Entry 9CI8 (electron microscopy, 3.01 A resolution); this record covers chains d and e of the 12 polymer chains in the assembly.

[Chain d]
Name: T-cell surface glycoprotein CD3 delta chain
From: Homo sapiens
UniProtKB: P04234 (CD3D_HUMAN); residue numbers follow UniProt; this construct covers 22-126
Sequence (105 residues; numbered 22 to 126; the number before each row is that of its first residue):
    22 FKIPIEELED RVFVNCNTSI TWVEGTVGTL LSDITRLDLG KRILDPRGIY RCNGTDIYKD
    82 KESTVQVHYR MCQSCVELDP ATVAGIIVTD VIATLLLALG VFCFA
Unresolved in the structure: 49-55, 75-84
Disulfide bonds: C37-C73, C93-C96
UniProt features mapped onto this chain:
  - glycosylation (N-linked (GlcNAc...) asparagine): N38, N74

[Chain e]
Name: T-cell surface glycoprotein CD3 epsilon chain
From: Homo sapiens
UniProtKB: P07766 (CD3E_HUMAN); residue numbers follow UniProt; this construct covers 33-156
Sequence (124 residues; each row starts with the number of its first residue):
    33 QTPYKVSISG TTVILTCPQY PGSEILWQHN DKNIGGDEDD KNIGSDEDHL SLKEFSELEQ
    93 SGYYVCYPRG SKPEDANFYL YLRARVCENC MEMDVMSVAT IVIVDICITG GLLLLVYYWS
   153 KNRK
Unresolved in the structure: 155-156
Disulfide bonds: C49-C98, C119-C122

[Interface between chain d and chain e]
Residue-residue contacts (60; chain d residue first):
  F22(d) - Y111(e)
  K23(d) - D63(e)  salt bridge
  K23(d) - Y95(e)
  K23(d) - Y111(e)
  I24(d) - Y95(e)  hydrogen bond (backbone-side chain)
  P25(d) - Y95(e)
  I26(d) - Y95(e)
  I26(d) - Y113(e)  hydrophobic
  E45(d) - P35(e)
  I70(d) - P35(e)  hydrophobic
  R72(d) - N109(e)
  T85(d) - N109(e)  hydrogen bond (backbone-backbone)
  T85(d) - F110(e)
  T85(d) - Y111(e)  hydrogen bond (backbone-backbone)
  V86(d) - Y111(e)
  Q87(d) - P35(e)
  Q87(d) - Y36(e)
  Q87(d) - Y111(e)  hydrogen bond (backbone-backbone)
  Q87(d) - L112(e)
  Q87(d) - Y113(e)  hydrogen bond (backbone-backbone)
  V88(d) - Y113(e)  hydrophobic
  H89(d) - V38(e)
  H89(d) - L112(e)
  H89(d) - Y113(e)  hydrogen bond (backbone-backbone)
  H89(d) - L114(e)
  H89(d) - R115(e)
  Y90(d) - Y113(e)
  Y90(d) - R115(e)
  R91(d) - I40(e)
  R91(d) - R115(e)  hydrogen bond (backbone-backbone)
  R91(d) - A116(e)
  R91(d) - R117(e)  hydrogen bond (backbone-backbone)
  M92(d) - E89(e)
  M92(d) - R115(e)
  C93(d) - E124(e)
  Q94(d) - E124(e)
  S95(d) - E124(e)  hydrogen bond
  S95(d) - M125(e)  hydrogen bond (side chain-backbone)
  S95(d) - D126(e)
  C96(d) - C122(e)  hydrophobic
  C96(d) - M123(e)
  C96(d) - E124(e)  hydrogen bond (backbone-side chain)
  V97(d) - C122(e)  hydrogen bond (backbone-side chain)
  V97(d) - M123(e)  hydrogen bond (backbone-backbone)
  V97(d) - M125(e)  hydrophobic
  E98(d) - E120(e)
  E98(d) - C122(e)
  L99(d) - N121(e)
  L99(d) - M123(e)  hydrophobic
  P101(d) - N121(e)
  D111(d) - D137(e)
  T115(d) - T141(e)
  L118(d) - L145(e)  hydrophobic
  A119(d) - V148(e)
  V122(d) - L145(e)  hydrophobic
  V122(d) - V148(e)  hydrophobic
  F123(d) - S152(e)
  F125(d) - Y149(e)  hydrophobic
  A126(d) - Y149(e)  hydrophobic
  A126(d) - S152(e)
Other interface residues (no listed pair), chain e (34 interface residues in all): Q33, C119, L144, W151, K153

[In short]
32 residues of chain d face 34 of chain e across their interface; the contacts include 13 hydrogen bonds and 1
salt bridge. Polar contacts include K23(d)-D63(e), I24(d)-Y95(e) and S95(d)-E124(e).
Chain d is T-cell surface glycoprotein CD3 delta chain and chain e is T-cell surface glycoprotein CD3 epsilon
chain, both from Homo sapiens; the structure, T cell receptor complex, was determined by electron microscopy
together with 9CIA from the same study.
